PDB entry 4OZT | X-ray diffraction, 2.70 A resolution | chains E and U

[Chain E]
Protein: Ecdysone receptor
Source organism: Pediculus humanus subsp. corporis
Reference sequence: E0VVT4 (E0VVT4_PEDHC); numbering as in UniProt (aligned over 281-518)
Amino-acid sequence (238 residues; each row starts with the number of its first residue):
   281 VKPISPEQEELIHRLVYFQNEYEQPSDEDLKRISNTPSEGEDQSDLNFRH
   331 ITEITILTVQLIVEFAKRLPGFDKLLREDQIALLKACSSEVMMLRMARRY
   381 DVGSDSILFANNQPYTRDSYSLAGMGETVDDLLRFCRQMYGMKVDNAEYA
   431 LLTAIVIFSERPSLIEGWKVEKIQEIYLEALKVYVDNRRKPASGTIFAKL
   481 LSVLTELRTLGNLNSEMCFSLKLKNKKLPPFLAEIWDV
Differences from the reference sequence: conflict T316 (Ala in E0VVT4), A472 (Arg in E0VVT4)
Residues lining bound ligands: 2,3,14,20,22-pentahydroxycholest-7-en-6-one (P1A): E303, Q304, P305, I331, T332, I334, T335, T338, L341, M372, M373, R375, M376, R379, I387, L388, F389, A390, Y400, M405, L412, N494, L508, L512, W516

[Chain U]
Protein: Retinoid X receptor
Source organism: Pediculus humanus subsp. corporis
Reference sequence: E0VFQ5 (E0VFQ5_PEDHC); residues 196-390 here correspond to UniProt positions 222-416 (UniProt number = residue number + 26)
Amino-acid sequence (195 residues; row label = number of the first residue in the row):
   196 NAVANICQATNSQLYQLVEWAKHIPHFSSLPIEDQVLLLRAGWNELLIAA
   246 FSHRSVEVRDGIVLGAGITVHRNSAHQAGVGTIFDRVLTELVAKMRDMNM
   296 DRTELGSLRSIILFNPEVRGLKSGQEVELLREKVYAALEEYTRVTRPEEP
   346 GRFAKLLLRLPALRSIGLKCLEHLFFFKLIGDIPIDTFLMDMLGS
Differences from the reference sequence: conflict S207 (Thr233 in E0VFQ5), S302 (Cys328 in E0VFQ5), K373 (Arg399 in E0VFQ5)
Residues lining bound ligands: N-ethylmaleimide (NEQ): G274, V275, G276, T277, C365, L366, E367, L369

[Interface between chain E and chain U]
Contacting residue pairs (32):
  D410(E) - R314(U)
  D411(E) - R314(U)  salt bridge
  R414(E) - E312(U)  hydrogen bond (side chain-backbone)
  R414(E) - R314(U)
  Q418(E) - E312(U)
  E440(E) - E285(U)
  E440(E) - R354(U)  salt bridge
  P442(E) - R281(U)
  E451(E) - K289(U)  salt bridge
  E451(E) - K350(U)
  Q454(E) - L353(U)
  L458(E) - L353(U)  hydrophobic
  T475(E) - E327(U)  hydrogen bond
  T475(E) - Y330(U)
  T475(E) - A331(U)
  A478(E) - Y330(U)  hydrophobic
  A478(E) - F348(U)  hydrophobic
  A478(E) - L352(U)  hydrophobic
  K479(E) - E323(U)  salt bridge
  S482(E) - Y330(U)
  L484(E) - L353(U)  hydrophobic
  L484(E) - P356(U)  hydrophobic
  T485(E) - L355(U)
  T485(E) - P356(U)
  T485(E) - R359(U)  hydrogen bond (backbone-side chain)
  E486(E) - N310(U)
  E486(E) - R359(U)  salt bridge
  R488(E) - P356(U)  hydrogen bond (side chain-backbone)
  R488(E) - A357(U)
  R488(E) - S360(U)  hydrogen bond
  T489(E) - R359(U)  hydrogen bond
  T489(E) - L363(U)
Interface residues without a listed pair, chain E (24 interface residues in all): E459, K462, G474, F477, L481, N492
Interface residues without a listed pair, chain U (26 interface residues in all): V313, R326, E334, P345, A349

[Summary]
The interface between chain E and chain U involves 24 residues on one side and 26 on the other, with 6
hydrogen bonds and 5 salt bridges. Polar pairs include D411(E)-R314(U), E440(E)-R354(U) and E451(E)-K289(U).
Chain E binds 2,3,14,20,22-pentahydroxycholest-7-en-6-one. Bound to chain U: N-ethylmaleimide.
Here chain E is Ecdysone receptor and chain U is Retinoid X receptor, both from Pediculus humanus subsp.
corporis. Entry 4OZT (crystal structure of the ligand binding domains of the Bovicola ovis ecdysone receptor
EcR/USP heterodimer (PonA ...) was determined by X-ray diffraction together with 4OZR from the same study.
